1J2Q - chains D and K of the 14 polymer chains in the assembly; structure by X-ray diffraction, 2.83 A resolution.

# Chain D
Protein: Proteasome alpha subunit
Source organism: Archaeoglobus fulgidus
Notes: EC 3.4.25.1
UniProt: O29760 (PSMA_ARCFU); the construct lacks a stretch of the UniProt sequence and is renumbered around it, so the offset changes along the chain: 10-144 = UniProt 10-144; 146-220 = UniProt 145-219; 221-233 = UniProt 221-233
Amino-acid sequence (237 residues; row label = number of the first residue in the row; note: 1 number in that range is skipped by the numbering (no residue carries it; nothing is unmodelled there); a row labelled like 233A-233M holds insertion residues (233A, then the next letters in order)):
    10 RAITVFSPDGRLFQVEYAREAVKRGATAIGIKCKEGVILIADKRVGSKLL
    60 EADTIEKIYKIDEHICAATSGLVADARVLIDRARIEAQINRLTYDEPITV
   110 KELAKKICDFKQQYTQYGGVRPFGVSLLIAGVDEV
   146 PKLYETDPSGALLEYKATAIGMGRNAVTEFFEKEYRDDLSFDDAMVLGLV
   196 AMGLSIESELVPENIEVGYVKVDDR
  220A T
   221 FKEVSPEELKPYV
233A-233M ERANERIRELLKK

# Chain K
Protein: Proteasome beta subunit
Source organism: Archaeoglobus fulgidus
Notes: EC 3.4.25.1
UniProt: Q9P996 (PSMB_ARCFU); the construct lacks a stretch of the UniProt sequence and is renumbered around it, so the offset changes along the chain: 1-106 = UniProt 12-117; 107-121 = UniProt 119-133; 122-125 = UniProt 136-139; 127-188 = UniProt 140-201; 1 more segments
Amino-acid sequence (202 residues; each row starts with the number of its first residue; note: 1 number in that range is skipped by the numbering (no residue carries it; nothing is unmodelled there); a row labelled like 121A-121B holds insertion residues (121A, then the next letters in order)):
     1 TTTVGLVCKDGVVMATEKRATMGNFIASKAAKKIYQIADRMAMTTAGSVG
    51 DAQFLARIIKIEANLYEIRRERKPTVRAIATLTSNLLNSYRYFPYLVQLL
   101 IGGIDS
  106A E
   107 GKSIYSIDPIGGAIE
121A-121B EK
   122 DIVA
   127 TGSGSLTAYGVLEDRFTPEIGVDEAVELAVRAIYSAMKRDSASGDGIDVV
   177 KITEDEFYQYSP
188A-188B EE
   189 VEQILAKFRK
Residues lining bound ligands:
  - calpain ihibitor i (CIB; 2-acetylamino-4-methyl-pentanoic acid [1-(1-formyl-pentylcarbamoyl)-3-methyl-butyl]-amide), molecule 1: Thr-1, Arg-19, Ala-20, Thr-21, Met-22, Ala-27, Lys-32, Lys-33, Tyr-35, Thr-45, Ala-46, Gly-47, Ser-48, Val-49, Ala-52
  - calpain ihibitor i (CIB), molecule 2: Asp-114, Gly-118, Ile-120
Curated features (UniProtKB/Swiss-Prot):
  - active site: Thr-1 (Nucleophile)

# Chain D / chain K interface
Residue-residue contacts (13):
  Glu-65(D) with Glu-71(K)
  Lys-69(D) with Ile-68(K)
  Ile-70(D) with Ile-68(K)
  Asp-90(D) with Arg-69(K), salt bridge
  Arg-93(D) with Ile-68(K), hydrogen bond (side chain-backbone); Arg-69(K)
  Ile-94(D) with Arg-69(K)
  Gln-97(D) with Ile-61(K); Asn-64(K); Leu-65(K)
  Leu-101(D) with Arg-57(K); Ile-58(K), hydrophobic; Ile-61(K)
Also at the interface, not in a pair above, chain D (9 interface residues in all): Arg-100
Also at the interface, not in a pair above, chain K (9 interface residues in all): Glu-67

# Summary
Chain D and chain K each contribute 9 residues to their interface, with 1 hydrogen bond and 1 salt bridge.
Polar pairs include Asp-90(D)/Arg-69(K) and Arg-93(D)/Ile-68(K). Bound to chain K: calpain ihibitor i. From
UniProt: active-site residue Thr-1(K) on chain K.
Here chain D is Proteasome alpha subunit and chain K is Proteasome beta subunit, both from Archaeoglobus
fulgidus. Entry 1J2Q (20S proteasome in complex with calpain-Inhibitor I from archaeoglobus fulgidus) was
determined by X-ray diffraction together with 1J2P from the same study.
